7V4W - chains A and B of the 3 polymer chains in the assembly; structure by X-ray diffraction, 2.10 A resolution.

[Chain A]
Molecule: 16A Fab Light chain
Organism: Mus musculus
Notes: antibody fragment or engineered binder
Chain sequence (217 residues; numbered 1 to 217; the number before each row is that of its first residue):
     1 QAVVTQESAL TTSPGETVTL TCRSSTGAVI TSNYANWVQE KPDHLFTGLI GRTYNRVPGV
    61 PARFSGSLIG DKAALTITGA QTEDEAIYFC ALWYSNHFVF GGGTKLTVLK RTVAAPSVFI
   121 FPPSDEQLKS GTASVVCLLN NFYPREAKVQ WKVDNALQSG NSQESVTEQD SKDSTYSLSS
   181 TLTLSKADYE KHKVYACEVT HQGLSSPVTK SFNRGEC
Disulfides: Cys-22/Cys-90, Cys-137/Cys-197

[Chain B]
Molecule: 16A Fab Heavy chain
Organism: Mus musculus
Notes: antibody fragment or engineered binder
Chain sequence (229 residues; each row starts with the number of its first residue):
     1 MEVKLHQSGG GLVQPGGFLK ISCVVSGIDF SRYWMSWVRR APGKGLEWIG EITPDSNTIN
    61 YVPSLKDNFG ISRDNAKNTL FLQMTKVRSE DTALYFCASY YEGFAYWGQG TLVTVSAAST
   121 KGPSVFPLAP SSKSTSGGTA ALGCLVKDYF PEPVTVSWNS GALTSGVHTF PAVLQSSGLY
   181 SLSSVVTVPS SSLGTQTYIC NVNHKPSNTK VDKKVEPKSC DKTENLYFQ
Unresolved in the structure: 1, 132-138, 193-195, 221-229
Disulfides: Cys-23/Cys-97, Cys-144/Cys-200

[Interface between chain A and chain B]
Inter-chain disulfides: Cys-217(A)/Cys-220(B)
Contacting residue pairs - 68 pairs, chain A then chain B:
  Asn-36(A) / Gly-103(B)
  Asn-36(A) / Phe-104(B)
  Val-38(A) / Leu-46(B)  hydrophobic
  Val-38(A) / Trp-107(B)  hydrophobic
  Glu-40(A) / Arg-40(B)  salt bridge
  His-44(A) / Arg-40(B)
  His-44(A) / Leu-94(B)
  His-44(A) / Phe-96(B)
  Phe-46(A) / Leu-46(B)  hydrophobic
  Phe-46(A) / Phe-96(B)  hydrophobic
  Phe-46(A) / Trp-107(B)
  Gly-48(A) / Phe-104(B)  hydrogen bond (backbone-backbone)
  Gly-48(A) / Trp-107(B)
  Gly-51(A) / Glu-102(B)
  Gly-51(A) / Gly-103(B)
  Asn-55(A) / Glu-102(B)
  Val-57(A) / Tyr-101(B)
  Val-57(A) / Gly-103(B)
  Val-57(A) / Ala-105(B)  hydrophobic
  Pro-58(A) / Tyr-101(B)  hydrophobic
  Phe-89(A) / Gly-45(B)
  Phe-89(A) / Leu-46(B)
  Trp-93(A) / Glu-51(B)
  Trp-93(A) / Asn-60(B)
  Asn-96(A) / Asn-60(B)
  Asn-96(A) / Tyr-61(B)
  His-97(A) / Trp-48(B)
  His-97(A) / Tyr-61(B)
  His-97(A) / Val-62(B)
  His-97(A) / Pro-63(B)
  Phe-98(A) / Trp-48(B)
  Phe-98(A) / Tyr-100(B)
  Phe-100(A) / Leu-46(B)
  Phe-100(A) / Trp-48(B)
  Phe-119(A) / Ala-141(B)  hydrophobic
  Phe-121(A) / Leu-128(B)  hydrophobic
  Phe-121(A) / Ala-129(B)
  Phe-121(A) / Ala-141(B)
  Ser-124(A) / Phe-126(B)
  Ser-124(A) / Pro-127(B)
  Asp-125(A) / Lys-218(B)  salt bridge
  Glu-126(A) / Phe-126(B)
  Glu-126(A) / Pro-127(B)
  Glu-126(A) / Lys-213(B)  salt bridge
  Gln-127(A) / Phe-126(B)
  Gln-127(A) / Leu-145(B)
  Gln-127(A) / Lys-147(B)
  Ser-130(A) / Phe-126(B)
  Ser-134(A) / Leu-145(B)
  Ser-134(A) / Lys-147(B)
  Leu-138(A) / Phe-170(B)  hydrophobic
  Leu-138(A) / Val-185(B)  hydrophobic
  Asn-140(A) / His-168(B)
  Asn-140(A) / Thr-187(B)
  Asn-141(A) / His-168(B)  hydrogen bond
  Gln-163(A) / Val-173(B)
  Gln-163(A) / Leu-174(B)  hydrogen bond (side chain-backbone)
  Gln-163(A) / Gln-175(B)
  Ser-165(A) / Phe-170(B)
  Ser-165(A) / Pro-171(B)  hydrogen bond (side chain-backbone)
  Val-166(A) / Pro-171(B)
  Thr-167(A) / His-168(B)
  Thr-167(A) / Phe-170(B)
  Ser-177(A) / His-168(B)  hydrogen bond
  Ser-177(A) / Phe-170(B)
  Leu-178(A) / Phe-170(B)
  Ser-179(A) / Phe-170(B)
  Cys-217(A) / Cys-220(B)  disulfide
Other interface residues (no listed pair), chain A (42 interface residues in all): Thr-47, Arg-52, Arg-56, Ile-87, Thr-132, Val-136, Thr-183
Other interface residues (no listed pair), chain B (41 interface residues in all): Val-38, Glu-47, Thr-139, Leu-142, Ser-183

[Summary]
42 residues of chain A and 41 residues of chain B are in contact, with 1 disulfide bond, 5 hydrogen bonds and
3 salt bridges. Among the polar pairs are Glu-40(A)/Arg-40(B), Asp-125(A)/Lys-218(B) and
Glu-126(A)/Lys-213(B).
Chain A is 16A Fab Light chain and chain B is 16A Fab Heavy chain, both from Mus musculus; the structure,
Crystal structure of Antibody 16A in complex with MUC1 peptide, was determined by X-ray diffraction.
